7TKA - chains 4 and 5 of the 27 polymer chains in the assembly; structure by electron microscopy, 7.10 A resolution (low resolution: residue-level contacts below are approximate; hydrogen-bond / salt-bridge calls are withheld).

== Chain 4 (and 5) ==
Protein: ATP synthase subunit 9, mitochondrial
Organism: Saccharomyces cerevisiae
Notes: chain 5 of this document is another copy of the same molecule, construct and numbering; everything in this record applies to it too
UniProtKB: P61829 (ATP9_YEAST); residue numbers follow UniProt; this construct covers 1-76
Chain sequence (76 residues; row label = number of the first residue in the row):
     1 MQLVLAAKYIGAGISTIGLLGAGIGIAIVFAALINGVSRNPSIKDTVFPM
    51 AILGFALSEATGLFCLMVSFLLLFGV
Disordered / not traced: 76
UniProt features mapped onto this chain:
  - site: Glu59 (Reversibly protonated during proton transport)
  - modified residue: Met1 (N-formylmethionine)
  - natural variant: Thr46 (T46L: In strain: DS400/A3 and KL14-4A), Leu53 (L53F: In strain: DS400/A3, DS401 and 1 more), Leu57 (L57V: In oligomycin-resistant mutant and cross-resistance to venturicidin), Cys65 (C65S: In oligomycin-resistant mutant)

== Chain 4 / chain 5 interface ==
Pairs across the interface (8):
  Ala7(4) - Tyr9(5)
  Ala7(4) - Ile10(5)
  Gly11(4) - Tyr9(5)
  Gly11(4) - Gly13(5)
  Ile14(4) - Gly13(5)
  Ser15(4) - Gly13(5)
  Gly18(4) - Thr16(5)
  Gly18(4) - Leu20(5)
Also at the interface, not in a pair above, chain 4 (9 interface residues in all): Leu3, Val4, Gly21, Gly25
Also at the interface, not in a pair above, chain 5 (10 interface residues in all): Ala6, Ile17, Gly23, Ile24, Ala27

== Summary ==
The interface between chain 4 and chain 5 involves 9 residues on one side and 10 on the other.
Chain 4 and chain 5 are both ATP synthase subunit 9, mitochondrial (Saccharomyces cerevisiae); the structure,
Yeast ATP synthase State 1catalytic(e) with 10 mM ATP backbone model, was determined by electron microscopy,
deposited together with 7TJS, 7TJT, 7TJU, 7TJV, 7TJW, 7TJX and 30 further entries.
